PDB entry 1ZLR | X-ray diffraction, 2.50 A resolution | chain A

Chain A:
Protein: Coagulation factor XI
Organism: Homo sapiens
Notes: EC 3.4.21.27; fragment: catalytic domain
Reference sequence: P03951 (FA11_HUMAN); the construct lacks a stretch of the UniProt sequence and is renumbered around it, so the offset changes along the chain: 16-37 = UniProt 388-409; 38-48 = UniProt 414-424; 51-59 = UniProt 425-433; 60-81 = UniProt 437-458; 8 more segments
Amino-acid sequence (237 residues; numbered 16 to 244 plus 18 insertion-coded residues; 10 numbers in that range are skipped by the numbering (no residue carries them; nothing is unmodelled there); the number before each row is that of its first residue; a row labelled like 37A-37D holds insertion residues (37A, then the next letters in order)):
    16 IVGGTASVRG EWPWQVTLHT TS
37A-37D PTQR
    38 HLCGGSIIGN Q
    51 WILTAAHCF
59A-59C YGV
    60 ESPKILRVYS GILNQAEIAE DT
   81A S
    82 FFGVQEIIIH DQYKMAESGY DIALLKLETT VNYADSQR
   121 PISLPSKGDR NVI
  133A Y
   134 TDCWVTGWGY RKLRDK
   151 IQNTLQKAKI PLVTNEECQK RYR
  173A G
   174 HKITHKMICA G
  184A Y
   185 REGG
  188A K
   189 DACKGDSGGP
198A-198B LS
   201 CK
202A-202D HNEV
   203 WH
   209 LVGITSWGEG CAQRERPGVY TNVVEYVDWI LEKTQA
Sequence notes: engineered mutation Ala75 (Ser452 in P03951), Ala78 (Lys455 in P03951), Ala115 (Thr493 in P03951), Ser123 (Cys500 in P03951)
Curated features (UniProtKB/Swiss-Prot):
  - active site (Charge relay system): His57, Asp102, Ser195
  - binding site (heparin): Lys170 to Arg173
  - glycosylation (N-linked (GlcNAc...) asparagine): Asn73 (complex), Asn113 (complex)
Disulfides: Cys40-Cys58, Cys136-Cys201, Cys168-Cys182, Cys191-Cys219
Covalently attached groups: 2-guanidino-1- (368) linked to Ser195
Ligand contacts: 2-guanidino-1- (368; (1R)-2-{[amino(imino)methyl]amino}-1-{4-[(4R)-4-(hydroxymethyl)-1,3,2-dioxaborolan-2-yl]phenyl}ethyl nicotinate): Leu39, Cys40, His57, Leu146, Asp189, Ala190, Cys191, Lys192, Gly193, Asp194, Trp215, Gly216, Glu217, Gly218, Cys219, Gly226

Overview:
2-guanidino-1- is covalently linked to Ser195. Curated annotation (UniProt) lists 3 active-site residues and 4
heparin-binding residues.
Chain A is Coagulation factor XI (Homo sapiens); the structure, Factor XI catalytic domain complexed with
2-guanidino-1-(4-(4,4,5,5-tetramethyl-1,3,2-dioxaborolan-2-yl)phenyl)ethyl nicotinate, was determined by X-ray
diffraction, deposited together with 1ZMJ, 1ZML and 1ZMN.
